PDB entry 2Q8T | X-ray diffraction, 2.23 A resolution | chains A and B

== Chain A (and B) ==
Protein: CCL14
Organism: Homo sapiens
Notes: chain B of this document is another copy of the same molecule, construct and numbering; everything in this record applies to it too
UniProtKB: Q16627 (CCL14_HUMAN); residues 1-74 here correspond to UniProt positions 20-93 (UniProt number = residue number + 19)
Chain sequence (74 residues; numbered 1 to 74; the number before each row is that of its first residue):
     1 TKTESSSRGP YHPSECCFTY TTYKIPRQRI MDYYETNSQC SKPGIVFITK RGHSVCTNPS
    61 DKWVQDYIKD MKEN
Not modelled in the structure: 1-9, 72-74 (chain B: 1-9)
Disulfides: C16-C40, C17-C56
UniProt features mapped onto this chain:
  - glycosylation: S7 (O-linked (GalNAc...) serine)

== Chain A / chain B interface ==
Contacting residue pairs (40):
  P10(A) - T19(B)
  Y11(A) - T19(B)
  Y11(A) - Y20(B)
  Y11(A) - T21(B)
  Y11(A) - V55(B)
  Y11(A) - C56(B)  hydrogen bond (backbone-backbone)
  H12(A) - S54(B)
  H12(A) - C56(B)
  P13(A) - E15(B)
  P13(A) - C16(B)
  P13(A) - Y34(B)
  P13(A) - S54(B)
  P13(A) - C56(B)
  S14(A) - S14(B)
  S14(A) - E15(B)
  S14(A) - C16(B)  hydrogen bond (backbone-backbone)
  S14(A) - F18(B)
  E15(A) - P13(B)
  E15(A) - S14(B)
  E15(A) - E15(B)
  C16(A) - P13(B)
  C16(A) - S14(B)  hydrogen bond (backbone-backbone)
  C16(A) - C16(B)  hydrophobic
  C16(A) - F18(B)  hydrophobic
  F18(A) - S14(B)
  F18(A) - C16(B)  hydrophobic
  F18(A) - Q39(B)
  F18(A) - C40(B)
  Y20(A) - Y11(B)
  T21(A) - Y11(B)
  Y23(A) - Y11(B)  hydrogen bond
  Y34(A) - P13(B)
  Q39(A) - F18(B)
  C40(A) - F18(B)
  S54(A) - Y11(B)
  S54(A) - H12(B)
  S54(A) - P13(B)
  V55(A) - Y11(B)
  C56(A) - Y11(B)  hydrogen bond (backbone-backbone)
  C56(A) - P13(B)  hydrophobic
Other interface residues (no listed pair), chain A (21 interface residues in all): C17, T19, N37, V46
Other interface residues (no listed pair), chain B (20 interface residues in all): P10, C17, N37, V46

== Summary ==
21 residues of chain A face 20 of chain B across their interface; the contacts include 5 hydrogen bonds. Polar
contacts include Y23(A)-Y11(B), Y11(A)-C56(B) and S14(A)-C16(B).
Chain A and chain B are both CCL14 (Homo sapiens); the structure, Crystal Structure of the CC chemokine CCL14,
was determined by X-ray diffraction together with 2Q8R from the same study.
